PDB entry 2CAN | X-ray diffraction, 2.30 A resolution | chains A and B

Chain A (and B):
Protein: Ornithine aminotransferase
Organism: Homo sapiens
Notes: EC 2.6.1.13; chain B of this document is another copy of the same molecule, construct and numbering; everything in this record applies to it too
Reference sequence: P04181 (OAT_HUMAN); residues 38-439 here = UniProt positions 38-439
Amino-acid sequence (402 residues; numbered 38 to 439; the number before each row is that of its first residue):
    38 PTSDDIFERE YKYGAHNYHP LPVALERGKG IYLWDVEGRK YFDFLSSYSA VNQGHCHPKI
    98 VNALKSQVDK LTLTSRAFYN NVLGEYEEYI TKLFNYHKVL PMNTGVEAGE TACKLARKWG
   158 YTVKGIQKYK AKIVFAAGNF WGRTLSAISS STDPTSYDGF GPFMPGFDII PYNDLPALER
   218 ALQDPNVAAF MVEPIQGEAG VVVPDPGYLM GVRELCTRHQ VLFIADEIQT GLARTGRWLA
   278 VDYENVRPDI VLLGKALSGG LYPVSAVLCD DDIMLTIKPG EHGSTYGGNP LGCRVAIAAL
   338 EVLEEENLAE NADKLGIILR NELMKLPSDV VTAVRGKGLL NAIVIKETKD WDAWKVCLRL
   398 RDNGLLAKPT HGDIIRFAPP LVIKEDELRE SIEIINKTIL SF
Residues lining bound ligands:
  - canaline / pyridoxal phosphate, molecule 1: Tyr-55, Tyr-85, Thr-141, Gly-142, Val-143, Phe-177, Trp-178, Gly-179, Arg-180, Glu-230, Glu-235, Asp-263, Ile-265, Gln-266, Lys-292
  - canaline / pyridoxal phosphate, molecule 2: Gly-320, Ser-321, Thr-322
What the authors report for this chain:
  - binding site for canaline: Tyr-55, Arg-180, Ser-321
  - specificity-determining residues: Tyr-55, Arg-180
  - disease-associated variants - R180T: abolished catalytic activity (citing earlier work)
  - disease-associated variants - Y55H (citing earlier work)
  - binding site for pyridoxal phosphate: Lys-292
  - catalytic residues: Tyr-55, Arg-180 (proposed by the authors, not directly observed)

Interface between chain A and chain B:
Pairs across the interface (274):
  Ile-43(A) with Asn-117(B)
  Phe-44(A) with Tyr-116(B), hydrophobic
  Arg-46(A) with Asn-118(B), hydrogen bond (side chain-backbone); Gly-121(B); Glu-122(B); Glu-125(B)
  Glu-47(A) with Tyr-116(B); Asn-117(B); Leu-120(B); Gly-121(B); Glu-124(B)
  Tyr-48(A) with Lys-135(B)
  Lys-49(A) with His-134(B); Lys-135(B), hydrogen bond (backbone-side chain)
  Tyr-50(A) with Glu-124(B); Glu-125(B); Thr-128(B); Lys-129(B); His-134(B); Lys-135(B); Val-136(B), hydrogen bond (backbone-backbone)
  Gly-51(A) with Glu-124(B); Lys-135(B); Val-136(B)
  Ala-52(A) with Arg-113(B); Val-136(B), hydrogen bond (backbone-backbone); Leu-137(B), hydrophobic; Met-311(B), hydrophobic
  His-53(A) with Lys-135(B); Leu-312(B); Lys-315(B); Pro-316(B)
  Asn-54(A) with Arg-113(B), hydrogen bond; Leu-137(B); Ile-314(B); Lys-315(B); Pro-316(B); Gly-317(B), hydrogen bond (backbone-backbone); His-319(B), hydrogen bond (side chain-backbone)
  Tyr-55(A) with Arg-113(B); Pro-316(B); Gly-320(B); Ser-321(B), hydrogen bond (side chain-backbone)
  His-56(A) with Pro-316(B)
  Pro-57(A) with Arg-113(B); Ala-114(B); Phe-115(B); Tyr-116(B), hydrophobic
  Leu-58(A) with Ala-114(B), hydrogen bond (backbone-backbone); Phe-115(B), hydrophobic; Tyr-116(B)
  Val-60(A) with Phe-115(B), hydrophobic; Tyr-116(B), hydrogen bond (backbone-backbone)
  Ala-61(A) with Tyr-116(B)
  Leu-62(A) with Phe-115(B), hydrophobic; Tyr-116(B), hydrogen bond (backbone-backbone); Asn-117(B); Asn-118(B), hydrogen bond (backbone-backbone)
  Glu-63(A) with Lys-107(B); Leu-108(B); Asn-118(B)
  Arg-64(A) with Lys-107(B); Leu-108(B)
  Gly-65(A) with Lys-107(B), hydrogen bond (backbone-backbone)
  Leu-82(A) with Ala-114(B), hydrophobic; Phe-115(B), hydrophobic
  Ser-84(A) with Leu-110(B), hydrogen bond (side chain-backbone); Thr-111(B), hydrogen bond (side chain-backbone); Ser-112(B)
  Tyr-85(A) with Ser-112(B); Ala-114(B)
  Ala-87(A) with Leu-110(B), hydrophobic
  His-92(A) with Leu-110(B)
  Cys-93(A) with Val-105(B), hydrogen bond (side chain-backbone); Lys-107(B)
  Leu-101(A) with Val-105(B), hydrophobic
  Lys-102(A) with Lys-102(B); Val-105(B); Asp-106(B), salt bridge
  Val-105(A) with Cys-93(B), hydrogen bond (backbone-side chain); Leu-101(B), hydrophobic; Lys-102(B)
  Asp-106(A) with Lys-102(B), salt bridge
  Lys-107(A) with Arg-64(B); Gly-65(B), hydrogen bond (backbone-backbone); Cys-93(B)
  Leu-108(A) with Glu-63(B); Arg-64(B); Gly-65(B); His-92(B); Cys-93(B), hydrophobic
  Thr-109(A) with Gly-297(B), hydrogen bond (side chain-backbone); Leu-298(B)
  Leu-110(A) with Ser-84(B), hydrogen bond (backbone-side chain); Ala-87(B), hydrophobic; His-92(B); Gly-297(B)
  Thr-111(A) with Ser-84(B), hydrogen bond (backbone-side chain)
  Ser-112(A) with Ser-84(B); Tyr-85(B)
  Arg-113(A) with Ala-52(B); Asn-54(B), hydrogen bond; Tyr-55(B); Pro-57(B)
  Ala-114(A) with Pro-57(B); Leu-58(B), hydrogen bond (backbone-backbone); Leu-82(B), hydrophobic; Tyr-85(B); Lys-405(B)
  Phe-115(A) with Leu-58(B), hydrophobic; Val-60(B), hydrophobic; Leu-62(B), hydrophobic; Asp-80(B); Leu-82(B), hydrophobic; Leu-403(B), hydrophobic; Ala-404(B); Lys-405(B)
  Tyr-116(A) with Phe-44(B), hydrophobic; Glu-47(B); Pro-57(B), hydrophobic; Leu-58(B); Val-60(B), hydrogen bond (backbone-backbone); Ala-61(B); Leu-62(B), hydrogen bond (backbone-backbone)
  Asn-117(A) with Ile-43(B); Glu-47(B); Leu-62(B)
  Asn-118(A) with Arg-46(B), hydrogen bond (backbone-side chain); Leu-62(B), hydrogen bond (backbone-backbone); Glu-63(B)
  Leu-120(A) with Glu-47(B)
  Gly-121(A) with Arg-46(B), hydrogen bond (backbone-side chain); Glu-47(B)
  Glu-122(A) with Arg-46(B)
  Glu-124(A) with Glu-47(B); Tyr-50(B); Gly-51(B)
  Glu-125(A) with Arg-46(B); Tyr-50(B)
  Thr-128(A) with Tyr-50(B)
  Lys-129(A) with Tyr-50(B)
  His-134(A) with Lys-49(B); Tyr-50(B)
  Lys-135(A) with Tyr-48(B), hydrogen bond (side chain-backbone); Lys-49(B), hydrogen bond (side chain-backbone); Tyr-50(B); Gly-51(B); His-53(B)
  Val-136(A) with Tyr-50(B), hydrogen bond (backbone-backbone); Gly-51(B); Ala-52(B), hydrogen bond (backbone-backbone)
  Leu-137(A) with Ala-52(B), hydrophobic; Asn-54(B)
  Asn-140(A) with Thr-141(B)
  Thr-141(A) with Asn-140(B); Glu-144(B), hydrogen bond
  Glu-144(A) with Thr-141(B), hydrogen bond
  Glu-147(A) with Thr-181(B); Leu-182(B), hydrogen bond (side chain-backbone)
  Lys-151(A) with Arg-180(B), hydrogen bond (side chain-backbone); Leu-182(B); Ile-185(B); Phe-197(B)
  Arg-154(A) with Leu-182(B); Gly-196(B); Phe-197(B), hydrogen bond (side chain-backbone); Gly-198(B); Pro-199(B), hydrogen bond (side chain-backbone)
  Lys-155(A) with Asp-195(B), hydrogen bond (side chain-backbone); Gly-196(B); Phe-197(B)
  Tyr-158(A) with Gly-196(B); Gly-198(B); Pro-199(B)
  Lys-165(A) with Asp-195(B), salt bridge; Gly-196(B)
  Tyr-166(A) with Tyr-194(B); Asp-195(B), hydrogen bond; Gly-196(B), hydrogen bond (side chain-backbone); Phe-197(B); Gly-198(B); Pro-199(B); Phe-200(B), hydrophobic
  Ala-168(A) with Pro-199(B)
  Arg-180(A) with Lys-151(B), hydrogen bond (backbone-side chain); Gly-317(B), hydrogen bond (side chain-backbone); Glu-318(B); His-319(B); Gly-320(B)
  Thr-181(A) with Glu-147(B)
  Leu-182(A) with Glu-147(B), hydrogen bond (backbone-side chain); Lys-151(B); Arg-154(B); Ser-183(B); Met-201(B), hydrophobic
  Ser-183(A) with Leu-182(B); Ser-183(B)
  Ile-185(A) with Lys-151(B)
  Thr-192(A) with Gly-317(B); Glu-318(B)
  Asp-195(A) with Lys-155(B), hydrogen bond (backbone-side chain); Lys-165(B), salt bridge; Tyr-166(B), hydrogen bond
  Gly-196(A) with Lys-155(B); Tyr-158(B); Tyr-166(B), hydrogen bond (backbone-side chain)
  Phe-197(A) with Lys-151(B); Arg-154(B), hydrogen bond (backbone-side chain); Lys-155(B); Glu-318(B)
  Gly-198(A) with Arg-154(B); Tyr-158(B); Tyr-166(B)
  Pro-199(A) with Arg-154(B), hydrogen bond (backbone-side chain); Tyr-158(B); Tyr-166(B); Met-201(B); Pro-202(B)
  Phe-200(A) with Tyr-166(B), hydrophobic; Pro-202(B)
  Met-201(A) with Leu-182(B), hydrophobic; Pro-199(B); Met-201(B)
  Pro-202(A) with Pro-199(B); Phe-200(B); Pro-202(B)
  Lys-292(A) with Thr-322(B), hydrogen bond; Tyr-323(B), hydrogen bond (backbone-side chain)
  Ser-295(A) with Tyr-323(B), hydrogen bond
  Gly-297(A) with Thr-109(B), hydrogen bond (backbone-side chain); Leu-110(B); Tyr-323(B), hydrogen bond (backbone-side chain)
  Leu-298(A) with Thr-109(B); Tyr-299(B); Leu-328(B)
  Tyr-299(A) with Leu-298(B); Tyr-299(B); Pro-300(B); Tyr-323(B)
  Pro-300(A) with Tyr-299(B); Pro-300(B); Tyr-323(B), hydrophobic
  Met-311(A) with Ala-52(B), hydrophobic
  Leu-312(A) with His-53(B)
  Ile-314(A) with His-53(B); Asn-54(B)
  Lys-315(A) with His-53(B); Asn-54(B)
  Pro-316(A) with His-53(B); Asn-54(B); Tyr-55(B); His-56(B)
  Gly-317(A) with Asn-54(B), hydrogen bond (backbone-backbone); Arg-180(B), hydrogen bond (backbone-side chain)
  Glu-318(A) with Arg-180(B); Thr-192(B); Phe-197(B)
  His-319(A) with Asn-54(B), hydrogen bond (backbone-side chain); Tyr-55(B); Arg-180(B)
  Gly-320(A) with Tyr-55(B); Arg-180(B)
  Ser-321(A) with Tyr-55(B), hydrogen bond (backbone-side chain)
  Thr-322(A) with Lys-292(B), hydrogen bond
  Tyr-323(A) with Lys-292(B), hydrogen bond (side chain-backbone); Ser-295(B), hydrogen bond; Gly-297(B), hydrogen bond (side chain-backbone); Tyr-299(B); Pro-300(B), hydrophobic
  Leu-328(A) with Leu-298(B)
  Leu-403(A) with Phe-115(B), hydrophobic
  Ala-404(A) with Phe-115(B)
  Lys-405(A) with Ala-114(B); Phe-115(B)
Interface residues without a listed pair, chain A (113 interface residues in all): Pro-59, Leu-70, Val-73, Asp-80, Val-88, Val-98, Val-143, Cys-150, Ser-193, Tyr-194, Gly-203, Phe-204
Interface residues without a listed pair, chain B (113 interface residues in all): Pro-59, Leu-70, Val-73, Val-88, Val-98, Val-143, Cys-150, Ala-168, Ser-193, Gly-203, Phe-204
Interface features reported in the paper:
  - pairs named by the authors: Lys-292(A)/Thr-322(B) (hydrogen bond)

In short:
The chain A/chain B interface involves 113 residues from each chain, with 62 hydrogen bonds and 4 salt
bridges. Polar contacts include Lys-102(A)/Asp-106(B), Lys-165(A)/Asp-195(B) and Arg-46(A)/Asn-118(B). The
authors report a hydrogen bond between Lys-292(A) and Thr-322(B). The paper reports catalytic residues
Tyr-55(A) and Arg-180(A); R180T of chain A abolishes catalytic activity.
Chain A and chain B are both Ornithine aminotransferase (Homo sapiens); the structure, Human ornithine
aminotransferase complexed with L-canaline, was determined by X-ray diffraction, deposited together with 1GBN.
